4YHH - chains A and H of the 21 polymer chains in the assembly; structure by X-ray diffraction, 3.42 A resolution.

== Chain A ==
Molecule: 16S ribosomal RNA
From: Thermus thermophilus HB8
Sequence (1507 nucleotides; numbered 3 to 1532 plus 19 insertion-coded residues; 42 numbers in that range are skipped by the numbering (no residue carries them; nothing is unmodelled there); the number before each row is that of its first residue; a row labelled like 190A-190L holds insertion residues (190A, then the next letters in order)):
     3 GUUGGAGAGUUUGAUCCUGGCUCAGGGUGAACGCUGGCGGCGUGCCUAAG
    53 ACAUGCAAGUCGUGCGGG
    73 CCGCGGGGUUUU
    88 ACUCCG
    95 UGGUC
   101 AGCGGCGGACGGGUGAGUAACGCGUGGGU
  129A G
   130 ACCUACCCGGAAGAGGGGGACAACCCGGGGAAACUCGGGCUAAUCCCCCA
   180 UGUGGACCCGC
190A-190L CCCUUGGGGUGU
   191 GUCCAAAGGGCUUU
   216 GCCCGCUUCCGGAUGGGCCCGCGUCCCAUCAGCUAGUUGGUGGGGUAAUG
   266 GCCCACCAAGGCGACGACGGGUAGCCGGUCUGAGAGGAUGGCCGGCCACA
   316 GGGGCACUGAGACACGGGCCCCACUCCUACGGGAGGCAGCAGUUAGGAAU
   366 CUUCCGCAAUGGGCGCAAGCCUGACGGAGCGACGCCGCUUGGAGGAAGAA
   416 GCCCUUCGGGGUGUAAACUCCUGAA
   442 CCCGGGACGAAACCCCCGACGA
   474 GGGGACUGACGGUACCGGG
   494 GUAAUAGCGCCGGCCAACUCCGUGCCAGCAGCCGCGGUAAUACGGAGGGC
   544 GCGAGCGUUACCCGGAUUCACUGGGCGUAAAGGGCGUGUAGGCGGCCUGG
   594 GGCGUCCCAUGUGAAAGACCACGGCUCAACCGUGGGGGAGCGUGGGAUAC
   644 GCUCAGGCUAGACGGUGGGAGAGGGUGGUGGAAUUCCCGGAGUAGCGGUG
   694 AAAUGCGCAGAUACCGGGAGGAACGCCGAUGGCGAAGGCAGCCACCUGGU
   744 CCACCCGUGACGCUGAGGCGCGAAAGCGUGGGGAGCAAACCGGAUUAGAU
   794 ACCCGGGUAGUCCACGCCCUAAACGAUGCGCGCUAGGUCUCUGGGUCU
   848 CCUGGGGGCCGAAGCUAACGCGUUAAGCGCGCCGCCUGGGGAGUACGGCC
   898 GCAAGGCUGAAACUCAAAGGAAUUGACGGGGGCCCGCACAAGCGGUGGAG
   948 CAUGUGGUUUAAUUCGAAGCAACGCGAAGAACCUUACCAGGCCUUGACAU
   998 GCUAGG
 1003A G
  1004 AACCCGGGUGAAAGCCUGGGGUGCCCC
1030A-1030D GCGA
  1031 GGGGAGCCCUAGCACAGGUGCUGCAUGGCCGUCGUCAGCUCGUGCCGUGA
  1081 GGUGUUGGGUUAAGUCCCGCAACGAGCGCAACCCCCGCCGUUAGUUGCCA
  1131 GCGGUUCGGCCGGGCACUCUAACGGGACUGCCCGCGAAA
  1171 GCGGGAGGAAGGAGGGGACGACGUCUGGUCAGCAUGGCCCUUACGGCCUG
  1221 GGCGACACACGUGCUACAAUGCCCACUACAAAGCGAUGCCACCCGGCAAC
  1271 GGGGAGCUAAUCGCAAAAAGGUGGGCCCAGUUCGGAUUGGGGUCUGCAAC
  1321 CCGACCCCAUGAAGCCGGAAUCGCUAGUAAUCGCGGAUCAG
 1361A C
  1362 CAUGCCGCGGUGAAUACGUUCCCGGGCCUUGUACACACCGCCCGUCACGC
  1412 CAUGGGAGCGGGCUCUACCCGAAGUCGCCGGG
  1446 AGCCUACGGG
  1459 CAGGCGCCGAGGGUAGGGCCCGUGACUGGGGCGAAGUCGUAACAAGGUAG
  1509 CUGUACCGGAAGGUGCGGCUGGAU
Bound ions: Mg2+ site 1 near G21 (its only coordinating residue here); Mg2+ site 2 near C48 (its only coordinating residue here); Mg2+ site 3 near A53 (its only coordinating residue here); Mg2+ site 4 near A195 (its only coordinating residue here); Mg2+ site 5 near G289 (its only coordinating residue here); Mg2+ site 6 near G297 (its only coordinating residue here); Mg2+ site 7: G299, G558; Mg2+ site 8: C307, C308; Mg2+ site 9 near A315 (its only coordinating residue here); Mg2+ site 10 near C352 (its only coordinating residue here); Mg2+ site 11: G450, A452; Mg2+ site 12: G506, A509, A510; 36 more Mg2+ sites not listed
Ligand contacts: tigecycline (T1C): U531, A965, G966, U1052, G1053, C1054, A1055, C1195, U1196, G1197, G1198
What the authors report for this chain:
  - binding site for tigecycline: C1054, C1195, G1198
  - Mg2+ coordination: G966, C1054
  - conformationally variable residues: C1054
  - binding site for Mg2+: G966

== Chain H ==
Protein: 30S ribosomal protein S8
From: Thermus thermophilus HB8
Reference sequence: Q5SHQ2 (RS8_THET8); residue numbers follow UniProt; this construct covers 1-138
Chain sequence (138 residues; each row starts with the number of its first residue):
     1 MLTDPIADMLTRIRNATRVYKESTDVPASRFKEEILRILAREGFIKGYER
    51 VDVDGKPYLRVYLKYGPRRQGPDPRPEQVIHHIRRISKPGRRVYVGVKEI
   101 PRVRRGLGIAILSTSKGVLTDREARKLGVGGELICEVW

== How chain A and chain H interact ==
Contacting residue pairs (76; chain A residue first):
  U4(A) / Arg-102(H)  base contact
  U4(A) / Arg-105(H)  base contact
  C564(A) / Arg-91(H)  hydrogen bond to the sugar
  C586(A) / Thr-3(H)  sugar contact
  C586(A) / Gly-90(H)  sugar contact
  G587(A) / Met-1(H)  sugar contact
  G587(A) / Leu-2(H)  hydrogen bond to the sugar
  G587(A) / Thr-3(H)  sugar contact
  G587(A) / Pro-89(H)  phosphate contact
  G587(A) / Arg-92(H)  salt bridge to the phosphate
  C589(A) / Ala-28(H)  phosphate contact
  C589(A) / Ser-29(H)  phosphate contact
  C590(A) / Ser-29(H)  phosphate contact
  C590(A) / Arg-30(H)  hydrogen bond to the phosphate
  G597(A) / Tyr-94(H)  hydrogen bond to the base
  U598(A) / Tyr-94(H)  sugar contact
  U598(A) / Gly-131(H)  sugar contact
  C599(A) / Val-95(H)  sugar contact
  C599(A) / Gly-96(H)  phosphate contact
  C599(A) / Glu-99(H)  phosphate contact
  C599(A) / Val-129(H)  sugar contact
  C599(A) / Gly-130(H)  hydrogen bond to the sugar
  C599(A) / Gly-131(H)  sugar contact
  C600(A) / Gly-96(H)  phosphate contact
  C600(A) / Val-97(H)  hydrogen bond to the phosphate
  C600(A) / Gly-128(H)  sugar contact
  C600(A) / Val-129(H)  sugar contact
  A640(A) / Ser-115(H)  hydrogen bond to the base
  U641(A) / Ser-115(H)  sugar contact
  A642(A) / Arg-30(H)  salt bridge to the phosphate
  A642(A) / Phe-31(H)  sugar contact
  A642(A) / Ser-113(H)  hydrogen bond to the base
  A642(A) / Thr-114(H)  base contact
  A642(A) / Ser-115(H)  base contact
  A642(A) / Gly-117(H)  sugar contact
  C643(A) / Arg-30(H)  phosphate contact
  C643(A) / Phe-31(H)  sugar contact
  C643(A) / Tyr-94(H)  base contact
  C643(A) / Ser-113(H)  sugar contact
  C643(A) / Glu-132(H)  hydrogen bond to the sugar
  A653(A) / Lys-56(H)  base contact
  A653(A) / Pro-57(H)  base contact
  G755(A) / Met-1(H)  hydrogen bond to the base
  C756(A) / Met-1(H)  sugar contact
  G823(A) / Met-1(H)  hydrogen bond to the sugar
  G823(A) / Thr-3(H)  base contact
  C824(A) / Met-1(H)  hydrogen bond to the sugar
  C824(A) / Leu-2(H)  hydrogen bond to the sugar
  G825(A) / Leu-2(H)  sugar contact
  G825(A) / Asp-8(H)  hydrogen bond to the sugar
  G825(A) / Arg-12(H)  sugar contact
  C826(A) / Arg-12(H)  salt bridge to the phosphate
  C826(A) / Asn-15(H)  sugar contact
  U827(A) / Asn-15(H)  sugar contact
  U827(A) / Val-19(H)  sugar contact
  A828(A) / Lys-21(H)  salt bridge to the phosphate
  A860(A) / Arg-18(H)  hydrogen bond to the sugar
  A860(A) / Arg-75(H)  phosphate contact
  G861(A) / Arg-18(H)  sugar contact
  G861(A) / Arg-75(H)  salt bridge to the phosphate
  G874(A) / Asn-15(H)  base contact
  C875(A) / Thr-11(H)  base contact
  C875(A) / Arg-14(H)  hydrogen bond to the phosphate
  C875(A) / Asn-15(H)  hydrogen bond to the sugar
  C875(A) / Arg-18(H)  sugar contact
  G876(A) / Ala-7(H)  sugar contact
  G876(A) / Thr-11(H)  sugar contact
  G876(A) / Arg-14(H)  salt bridge to the phosphate
  C877(A) / Thr-3(H)  hydrogen bond to the base
  C877(A) / Asp-4(H)  sugar contact
  C877(A) / Ala-7(H)  sugar contact
  C877(A) / Lys-88(H)  phosphate contact
  C877(A) / Pro-89(H)  phosphate contact
  G878(A) / Thr-3(H)  sugar contact
  G878(A) / Lys-88(H)  phosphate contact
  G878(A) / Pro-89(H)  sugar contact
Interface residues without a listed pair, chain A (34 interface residues in all): G631, G644, U652, C879
Interface residues without a listed pair, chain H (46 interface residues in all): Pro-5, Thr-24, Lys-98, Gly-106, Lys-116

== Overview ==
34 residues of chain A face 46 of chain H across their interface; the contacts include 18 hydrogen bonds and 6
salt bridges. Polar contacts include G597(A)/Tyr-94(H), A640(A)/Ser-115(H) and A642(A)/Ser-113(H). Bound to
chain A: tigecycline. The paper reports a binding site for tigecycline at C1054(A), C1195(A) and G1198(A); a
binding site for Mg2+ at G966(A).
Here chain A is 16S ribosomal RNA and chain H is 30S ribosomal protein S8, both from Thermus thermophilus HB8.
Entry 4YHH (Crystal structure of the 30S ribosomal subunit from Thermus thermophilus in complex with
tigecycline) was determined by X-ray diffraction.
